PDB entry 9GM7 | electron microscopy, 4.30 A resolution (low resolution: residue-level contacts below are approximate; hydrogen-bond / salt-bridge calls are withheld) | chains F and A of the 8 polymer chains in the assembly

== Chain F ==
Molecule: Chromosome partition protein MukE
Source organism: Photorhabdus thracensis
UniProt: A0A0F7LPV6 (A0A0F7LPV6_9GAMM); residues 1-240 here = UniProt positions 1-240
Chain sequence (240 residues; row label = number of the first residue in the row):
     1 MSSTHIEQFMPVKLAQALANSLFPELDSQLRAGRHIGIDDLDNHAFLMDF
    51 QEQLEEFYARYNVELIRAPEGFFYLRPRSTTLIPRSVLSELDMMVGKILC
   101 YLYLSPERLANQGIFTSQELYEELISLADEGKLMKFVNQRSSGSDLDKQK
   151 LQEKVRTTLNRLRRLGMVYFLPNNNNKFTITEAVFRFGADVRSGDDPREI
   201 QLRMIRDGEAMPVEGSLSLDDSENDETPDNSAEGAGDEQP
Unresolved in the structure: 1-8, 207-240

== Chain A ==
Molecule: Chromosome partition protein MukB
Source organism: Photorhabdus thracensis
UniProt: A0A0F7LRY2 (A0A0F7LRY2_9GAMM); residue numbers follow UniProt; this construct covers 1-1482
Chain sequence (1482 residues; numbered 1 to 1482; the number before each row is that of its first residue):
     1 MIERGKFRSLTLVNWNGFFARTFDLDELVTTLSGGNGAGKSTTMAAFVTA
    51 LIPDLTLLHFRNTTEAGATSGSRDKGLHGKLRAGVCYSTLDVINSRHQRV
   101 VVGVRLQQVAGRDRKVDIKPFMIQGLPTAIQPTQLLTENVGERQARVLPL
   151 NELKDRLDEMEGVQFKQFNSITDYHAQMFDLGVIPKRLRSASDRSKFYRL
   201 IEASLYGGISSAITRSLRDYLLPENSGVRKAFQDMEAALRENRITLEAIR
   251 VTQSDRDLFKHLITEATSYVSADYMRHANERRTHLDEALALRGELFGSHK
   301 QLATEQYRHVEMARELAEQSGASSDLETDHQAASDHLNLVQTAMRQQEKI
   351 DRYQVDLEELSYRLEEQTDVVEEAGELQAEYEARTEATEQEVDELKSQLA
   401 DYQQALDVQQTRAIQYQQALQALERARELCRLPDLSVDNAEEWLETFQAK
   451 EQQATEALLALEQKLSVADAAHNQFEQAYQLVKNIVGETSRSEAWQSARE
   501 LLRDWPSQRHLADRVQPLRMRLSELEQRLNNQQNAERLLSEFCKRQGRQY
   551 QAEDLEALQNELEARQEALSLSVNEGGERRMEMRQELEQLKQKIQSLTAR
   601 APVWLAAQDTLNQLCEQSGETLASSNDVTEYMQQLLEREREATVERDEVA
   651 AQKRELEKQIERLSQPSGAEDSRMIALAERFGGVLLSEIYDDITIDDAPY
   701 FSALYGPARHGIVVPDLSLVRPHLETLEDCPEDLYLIEGDPQSFDDSVFN
   751 AEEQTNAVLVKSSDRQWRYSRYPELPLFGRAARENRLEALNLERDALAER
   801 YATLSFDVQKIQRAHQAFSQFVGKHLSVAFDTDPEAEIRELRQRHTELER
   851 EVSRFEDQTQQQRQQYAQAKESLTTLNRLIPQVTLLLDETLIDRVEEVRE
   901 EMDEAQEAARFLQQHGSALTKLEPMVAVLQSDPQQHEQLQQDYETAKHSQ
   951 HQAKQQAFALVEIVQRRVHFSYSDSAGMLSENADLNDKLRQRLEHAESDR
  1001 SRAREQLRQQQAQYSQFNQVLASLKSSYETKQDMLKELLQEMKDIGVQAD
  1051 ANAEMRARERRDRLHEALSVNRSRVNQLEKQIAFCEAEMENVQKKLRKLE
  1101 RDYYQIREQVVSAKAGWCAVMRMVKDNGVERRLHRRELAYMEGGALRSMS
  1151 DKALGALRLAVADNEHLRDALRLSEDPKRPERKVQFFIAVYQHLRERIRQ
  1201 DIIRTDDPVDAIEQMEIELARLTEELTAREQKLAISSKSVANIIRKTIQR
  1251 EQNRIRMLNQGLQAVSFGQVRGVRLNVNVRESHAILLDVLSEQQEQHQDL
  1301 FNSQRLTFSEAMAKLYQRLNPQVDMGQRLPQTIGEELLDYRNYLELDVEV
  1351 NRGSDGWLKAESGALSTGEAIGTGMSILVMVVQSWEEESRRLRGKDISPC
  1401 RLLFLDEAARLDAKSIATLFELCERLQMQLIIAAPENISPEKGTTYKLVR
  1451 KVFKNHEHVHVVGLRGFGQDAPATQLISDVTA
Unresolved in the structure: 1, 1469-1482
Metal / ion sites: Mg2+: S41 (together with ATP)
Residues lining bound ligands:
  - ATP (adenosine-5'-triphosphate), molecule 1: G35, N36, G37, A38, G39, K40, S41, T42, G76, G79, K80, E1407, R1450
  - ATP, molecule 2: Q1269, R1352, G1363, A1364, L1365, S1366, T1367, G1368, E1369

== How chain F and chain A interact ==
Pairs across the interface - 12 pairs, chain F then chain A:
  D39(F) - Q1322(A)
  D39(F) - V1323(A)
  D39(F) - D1324(A)
  D40(F) - D1324(A)
  L41(F) - D1324(A)
  D42(F) - G1326(A)
  E52(F) - R215(A)
  R108(F) - E1281(A)
  R108(F) - I1285(A)
  Y169(F) - Q1322(A)
  T179(F) - Q1322(A)
  S193(F) - D1355(A)
Interface residues without a listed pair, chain F (10 interface residues in all): Q51
Interface residues without a listed pair, chain A (10 interface residues in all): P1321, M1325

== Overview ==
Chain F and chain A each contribute 10 residues to their interface. Bound to chain A: ATP.
Chain F is Chromosome partition protein MukE and chain A is Chromosome partition protein MukB, both from
Photorhabdus thracensis; the structure, MukBEF in a nucleotide-bound state with open neck gate (monomer), was
determined by electron microscopy, deposited together with 9GM6, 9GM8, 9GM9, 9GMA, 9GMB and 9GMD.
